PDB entry 6L8T | X-ray diffraction, 1.77 A resolution | chains L and H

Chain L:
Molecule: Antibody light chain
Source organism: Homo sapiens
Notes: antibody fragment or engineered binder
Amino-acid sequence (219 residues; row label = number of the first residue in the row):
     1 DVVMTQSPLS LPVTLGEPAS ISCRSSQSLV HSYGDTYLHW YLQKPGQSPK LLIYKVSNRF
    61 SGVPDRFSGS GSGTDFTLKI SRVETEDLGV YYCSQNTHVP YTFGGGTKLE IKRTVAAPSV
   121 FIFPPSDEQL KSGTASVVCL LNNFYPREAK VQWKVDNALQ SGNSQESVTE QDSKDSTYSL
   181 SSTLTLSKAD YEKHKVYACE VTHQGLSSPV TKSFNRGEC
Cystine bridges: C23-C93, C139-C199

Chain H:
Molecule: Antibody heavy chain
Source organism: Homo sapiens
Notes: antibody fragment or engineered binder
Amino-acid sequence (220 residues; row label = number of the first residue in the row):
     1 EVQLQESGPG LVKPSQTLSL TCAVSGSSIT YGYHWNWIRQ FPGNKLEWIG YISYDGSVLY
    61 NPSLENRVTI TRDTSKNQFF LKLSSVTAED TAKYYCASGF DHWGQGTTLT VSSASTKGPS
   121 VFPLAPSSKS TSGGTAALGC LVKDYFPEPV TVSWNSGALT SGVHTFPAVL QSSGLYSLSS
   181 VVTVPSSSLG TQTYICNVNH KPSNTKVDKK VEPKSCDKTH
Cystine bridges: C22-C96, C140-C196

How chain L and chain H interact:
Disulfides between the chains: C219(L)-C216(H)
Residue-residue contacts - 64 pairs, chain L then chain H:
  Y41(L) - F100(H)
  Y41(L) - W103(H)  hydrophobic
  Q43(L) - Q40(H)  hydrogen bond
  Q43(L) - Y95(H)  hydrogen bond
  G46(L) - K93(H)
  Q47(L) - Y95(H)
  S48(L) - Y95(H)
  S48(L) - G104(H)  hydrogen bond (side chain-backbone)
  S48(L) - Q105(H)
  P49(L) - W103(H)
  L51(L) - F100(H)
  L51(L) - D101(H)
  F60(L) - D101(H)
  F60(L) - H102(H)
  Y92(L) - Q40(H)  hydrogen bond
  Y92(L) - N44(H)  hydrogen bond (side chain-backbone)
  Y92(L) - L46(H)  hydrophobic
  V99(L) - L59(H)  hydrophobic
  P100(L) - W48(H)  hydrophobic
  P100(L) - N61(H)
  P100(L) - P62(H)
  Y101(L) - W48(H)
  Y101(L) - Y51(H)
  Y101(L) - L59(H)
  Y101(L) - F100(H)  hydrophobic
  F103(L) - L46(H)  hydrophobic
  F103(L) - F100(H)  hydrophobic
  F103(L) - W103(H)  hydrophobic
  G105(L) - K45(H)
  F121(L) - A137(H)  hydrophobic
  F123(L) - L124(H)
  F123(L) - A125(H)
  F123(L) - A137(H)
  S126(L) - F122(H)
  S126(L) - P123(H)
  D127(L) - K214(H)  salt bridge
  E128(L) - V121(H)
  E128(L) - F122(H)
  E128(L) - K209(H)  salt bridge
  Q129(L) - F122(H)
  Q129(L) - K143(H)
  S136(L) - L141(H)
  S136(L) - K143(H)
  V138(L) - L124(H)  hydrophobic
  L140(L) - F166(H)  hydrophobic
  L140(L) - V181(H)  hydrophobic
  N142(L) - H164(H)
  N142(L) - T183(H)
  N143(L) - H164(H)  hydrogen bond
  Q165(L) - V169(H)
  Q165(L) - L170(H)  hydrogen bond (side chain-backbone)
  S167(L) - F166(H)
  S167(L) - P167(H)
  S167(L) - V169(H)
  V168(L) - P167(H)
  T169(L) - F166(H)
  S179(L) - H164(H)  hydrogen bond
  S179(L) - F166(H)
  L180(L) - F166(H)
  S181(L) - F166(H)
  E218(L) - K218(H)  salt bridge
  C219(L) - K214(H)
  C219(L) - S215(H)
  C219(L) - C216(H)  disulfide
Other interface residues (no listed pair), chain L (41 interface residues in all): N96, S132, T134, E166, D172, S213, G217
Other interface residues (no listed pair), chain H (47 interface residues in all): I38, E47, Y60, K129, T135, A136, L138, T165, Q171, S179

Overview:
41 residues of chain L face 47 of chain H across their interface; the contacts include 1 disulfide bond, 8
hydrogen bonds and 3 salt bridges. Polar contacts include D127(L)-K214(H), E128(L)-K209(H) and
E218(L)-K218(H).
Here chain L is Antibody light chain and chain H is Antibody heavy chain, both from Homo sapiens. Entry 6L8T
(Crystal structure of the Fab fragment of a humanized HBV therapeutic antibody) was determined by X-ray
diffraction.
